6FO5 - chain A; structure by X-ray diffraction, 0.95 A resolution.

Chain A:
Name: Bromodomain-containing protein 4
Organism: Homo sapiens
UniProtKB: O60885 (BRD4_HUMAN); residue numbers follow UniProt; this construct covers 44-168
Amino-acid sequence (127 residues; numbered 42 to 168; the number before each row is that of its first residue):
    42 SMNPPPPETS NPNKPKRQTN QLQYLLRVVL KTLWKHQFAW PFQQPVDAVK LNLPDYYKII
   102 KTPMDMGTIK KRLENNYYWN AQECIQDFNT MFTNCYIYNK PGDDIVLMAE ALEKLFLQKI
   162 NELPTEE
Sequence notes: expression tag (42-43)
Small-molecule neighbours: DZH (N-[[4-[[7-ethyl-2,6-bis(oxidanylidene)purin-3-yl]methyl]phenyl]methyl]-2-oxidanylidene-1,3,4,5-tetrahydro-1-benzazepine-7-sulfonamide): Phe79, Trp81, Pro82, Phe83, Val87, Leu92, Leu94, Tyr97, Tyr139, Asn140, Asp145, Ile146, Leu148, Met149
UniProt features mapped onto this chain:
  - site: Asn140 (Acetylated histone binding)
  - cross-link: Lys99 (Glycyl lysine isopeptide (Lys-Gly) (interchain with G-Cter in SUMO2))
What the authors report for this chain:
  - binding site for DZH: Phe79, Trp81, Tyr97, Asn140, Asp145, Met149
  - conformationally variable residues (loop rearrangement): Pro95, Asp96

Summary:
Bound to chain A: compound DZH. The paper reports a binding site for DZH at Phe79, Trp81 and Tyr97 among
others; conformational variability at Pro95 and Asp96.
Chain A is Bromodomain-containing protein 4 (Homo sapiens); the structure, First domain of human bromodomain
BRD4 in complex with inhibitor #17, was determined by X-ray diffraction, deposited together with 6FNX.
